PDB entry 1P03 | X-ray diffraction, 2.15 A resolution | chains A and P

# Chain A
Molecule: Alpha-lytic protease
Organism: Lysobacter enzymogenes
Notes: EC 3.4.21.12
Reference sequence: P00778 (PRLA_LYSEN); the construct lacks a stretch of the UniProt sequence and is renumbered around it, so the offset changes along the chain: 16-19 = UniProt 202-205; 29-35 = UniProt 206-212; 39-48 = UniProt 213-222; 49-59 = UniProt 227-237; 12 more segments
Chain sequence (198 residues; numbered 16 to 244 plus 22 insertion-coded residues; 53 numbers in that range are skipped by the numbering (no residue carries them; nothing is unmodelled there); the number before each row is that of its first residue; a row labelled like 15A-15B holds insertion residues (15A, then the next letters in order)):
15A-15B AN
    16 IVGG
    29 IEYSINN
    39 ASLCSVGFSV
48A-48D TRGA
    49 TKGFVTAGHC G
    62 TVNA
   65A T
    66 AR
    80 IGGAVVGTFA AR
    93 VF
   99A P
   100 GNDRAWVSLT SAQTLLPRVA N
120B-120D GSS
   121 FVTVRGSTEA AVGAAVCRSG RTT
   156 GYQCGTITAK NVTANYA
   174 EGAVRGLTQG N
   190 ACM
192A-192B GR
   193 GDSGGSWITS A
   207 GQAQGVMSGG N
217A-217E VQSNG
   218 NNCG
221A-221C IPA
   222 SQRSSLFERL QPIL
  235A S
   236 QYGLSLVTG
Disulfide bonds: Cys42-Cys58, Cys137-Cys159, Cys191-Cys220
Swiss-Prot annotation at these positions:
  - active site (Charge relay system): His57, Asp102, Ser195

# Chain P
Molecule: Methoxysuccinyl-ala-ala-pro-valine boronic acid inhibitor
Chain sequence (5 residues; row label = number of the first residue in the row; the depositors numbered this strand downwards along its sequence, so these rows (ascending numbers) run in the REVERSE of the deposited 5'-to-3' order):
     1 VPAAX
Unresolved in the structure: 5
Modified / non-standard residues: Val1 (valine boronic acid; B2V); MSU (succinic acid monomethyl ester) at position 5

# Chain A / chain P interface
Pairs across the interface (20):
  His57(A) - Val1(P)
  His57(A) - Pro2(P)
  Tyr171(A) - Pro2(P)
  Tyr171(A) - Ala3(P)
  Tyr171(A) - Ala4(P)
  Met192(A) - Val1(P)
  Gly192A(A) - Val1(P)
  Arg192B(A) - Val1(P)
  Gly193(A) - Val1(P)
  Asp194(A) - Val1(P)
  Ser195(A) - Val1(P)  covalent bond
  Ser195(A) - Pro2(P)
  Met213(A) - Val1(P)
  Ser214(A) - Val1(P)  hydrogen bond (backbone-backbone)
  Ser214(A) - Pro2(P)
  Gly215(A) - Pro2(P)
  Gly215(A) - Ala3(P)
  Gly216(A) - Ala3(P)  hydrogen bond (backbone-backbone)
  Gly216(A) - Ala4(P)
  Val217A(A) - Val1(P)
Interface residues without a listed pair, chain A (17 interface residues in all): Cys42, Ala169, Asn170, Glu174

# Summary
17 residues of chain A face 4 of chain P across their interface; the contacts include 1 covalent bond and 2
hydrogen bonds. Main-chain hydrogen bonds include Ser214(A)-Val1(P) and Gly216(A)-Ala3(P). UniProt lists 3
active-site residues on chain A.
Chain A is Alpha-lytic protease (Lysobacter enzymogenes) and chain P is Methoxysuccinyl-ala-ala-pro-valine
boronic acid inhibitor; the structure, Structure analysis of specificity. alpha-lytic protease complexes with
analogues of reaction intermediates, was determined by X-ray diffraction (same publication as 1P02, 1P04, 1P05
and 1P06).
